PDB entry 2II2 | X-ray diffraction, 1.10 A resolution | chain A

Chain A:
Name: Alpha-11 giardin
From: Giardia intestinalis
Reference sequence: Q4VPP2 (Q4VPP2_GIALA); residues 1-306 here correspond to UniProt positions 2-307 (UniProt number = residue number + 1)
Amino-acid sequence (310 residues; row label = number of the first residue in the row; numbers below 1 keep their minus sign (Gly-3 is residue -3)):
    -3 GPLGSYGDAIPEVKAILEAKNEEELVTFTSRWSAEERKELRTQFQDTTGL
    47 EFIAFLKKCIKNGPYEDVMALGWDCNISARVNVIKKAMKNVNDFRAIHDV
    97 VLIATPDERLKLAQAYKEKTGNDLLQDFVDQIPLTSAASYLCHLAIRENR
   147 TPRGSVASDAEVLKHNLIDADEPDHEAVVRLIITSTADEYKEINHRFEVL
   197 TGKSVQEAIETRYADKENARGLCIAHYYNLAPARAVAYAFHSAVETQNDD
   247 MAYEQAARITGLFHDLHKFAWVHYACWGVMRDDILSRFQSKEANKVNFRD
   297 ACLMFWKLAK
Unresolved in the structure: -3 to 1, 306
Sequence notes: cloning artifact (-3 to 0)
What the authors report for this chain:
  - contacts within the chain: Asp245-Arg283 (salt bridge)

Overview:
The paper reports contacts within the chain involving Asp245 and Arg283.
Chain A is Alpha-11 giardin (Giardia intestinalis); the structure, Crystal Structure of Alpha-11 Giardin, was
determined by X-ray diffraction, deposited together with 2IIC.
